Entry 4JPE (X-ray diffraction, 1.80 A resolution); this record covers chain A.

[Chain A]
Name: Beta-secretase 1
Source organism: Homo sapiens
Notes: EC 3.4.23.46; fragment: Bace1 57-453
UniProtKB: P56817 (BACE1_HUMAN); residues 44-440 here correspond to UniProt positions 57-453 (UniProt number = residue number + 13)
Amino-acid sequence (406 residues; each row starts with the number of its first residue):
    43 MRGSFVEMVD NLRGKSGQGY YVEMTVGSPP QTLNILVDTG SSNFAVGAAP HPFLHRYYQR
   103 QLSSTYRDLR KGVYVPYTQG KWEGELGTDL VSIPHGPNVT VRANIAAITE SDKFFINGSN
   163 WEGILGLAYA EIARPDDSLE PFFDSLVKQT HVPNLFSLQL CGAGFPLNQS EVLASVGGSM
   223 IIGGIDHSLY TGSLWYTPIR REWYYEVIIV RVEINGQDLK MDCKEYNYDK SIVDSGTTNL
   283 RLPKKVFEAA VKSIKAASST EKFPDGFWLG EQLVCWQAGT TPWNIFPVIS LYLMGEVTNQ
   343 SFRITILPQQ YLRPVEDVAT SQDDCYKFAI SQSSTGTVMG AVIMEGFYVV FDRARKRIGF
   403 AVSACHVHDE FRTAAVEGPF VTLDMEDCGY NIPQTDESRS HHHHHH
Disordered / not traced: 43-44, 447-448
Sequence notes: expression tag (43, 441-448)
Disulfide bonds: Cys-203/Cys-407, Cys-265/Cys-430, Cys-317/Cys-367
Bound ions: Ni2+: His-444, His-446
Residues lining bound ligands: 1M7 ((4R)-2-amino-1,3',3'-trimethyl-7'-(pyrimidin-5-yl)-3',4'-dihydro-2'H-spiro[imidazole-4,1'-naphthalen]-5(1H)-one): Gly-59, Gln-60, Gly-61, Leu-78, Asp-80, Gly-82, Ser-83, Tyr-119, Trp-124, Phe-156, Ile-158, Trp-163, Ile-166, Asp-276, Gly-278, Thr-279, Thr-280
UniProt features mapped onto this chain:
  - active site: Asp-80, Asp-276
  - modified residue (N6-acetyllysine): Lys-113, Lys-262, Lys-266, Lys-272, Lys-286, Lys-287, Lys-294
  - glycosylation (N-linked (GlcNAc...) asparagine): Asn-140, Asn-159, Asn-210, Asn-341

[Summary]
Ligands of chain A: compound 1M7. His-444 and His-446 coordinate Ni2+. From UniProt: active-site residues
Asp-80 and Asp-276.
Chain A is Beta-secretase 1 (Homo sapiens); the structure, Spirocyclic Beta-Site Amyloid Precursor Protein
Cleaving Enzyme 1 (BACE1) Inhibitors, was determined by X-ray diffraction together with 4JOO, 4JP9 and 4JPC
from the same study.
